Entry 8Z82 (electron microscopy, 2.40 A resolution); this record covers chains M and H of the 37 polymer chains in the assembly.

[Chain M]
Protein: Reaction center protein M chain
From: Halorhodospira halophila
UniProt: A0A2L1K3T5 (A0A2L1K3T5_HALHA); residue numbers follow UniProt; this construct covers 1-323
Sequence (323 residues; numbered 1 to 323; the number before each row is that of its first residue):
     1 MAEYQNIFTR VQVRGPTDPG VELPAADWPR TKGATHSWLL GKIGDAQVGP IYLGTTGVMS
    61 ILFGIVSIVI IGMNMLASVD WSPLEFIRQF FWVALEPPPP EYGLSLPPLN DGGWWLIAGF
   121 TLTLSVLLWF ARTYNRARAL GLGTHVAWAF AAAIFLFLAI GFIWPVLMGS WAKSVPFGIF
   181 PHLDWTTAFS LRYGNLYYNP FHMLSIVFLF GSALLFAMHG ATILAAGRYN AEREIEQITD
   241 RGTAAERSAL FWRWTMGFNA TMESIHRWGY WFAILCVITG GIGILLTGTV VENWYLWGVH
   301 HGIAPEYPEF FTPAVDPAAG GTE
Not modelled in the structure: 1, 320-323
Construct notes: conflict Ala34 (Ser in A0A2L1K3T5), Ile65 (Leu in A0A2L1K3T5), Val66 (Leu in A0A2L1K3T5), Leu84 (Ile in A0A2L1K3T5), Phe86 (Trp in A0A2L1K3T5), Val126 (Ile in A0A2L1K3T5), Phe130 (Trp in A0A2L1K3T5), Ala131 (Val in A0A2L1K3T5), Glu236 (Asp in A0A2L1K3T5)
Metal / ion sites: bacteriochlorophyll a Mg site 1 near His182 (its only coordinating residue here); bacteriochlorophyll a Mg site 2 near His202 (its only coordinating residue here); Fe ion: His219, Glu234, His266 (shared with 2 residues of chain L)
Ligand contacts:
  - bacteriochlorophyll a (BCL), molecule 1: Thr55, Met59, Leu124, Leu128
  - bacteriochlorophyll a (BCL), molecule 2: Leu62, Ile65, Val66
  - bacteriochlorophyll a (BCL), molecule 3: Ile68, Phe90, Leu122, Phe157, Ile160, Val175, Ile179, His182, Leu183, Trp185, Thr186
  - bacteriochlorophyll a (BCL), molecule 4: Ile71, Leu122, Val126, Phe150, Ala153, Ile154, Leu156, Phe157, Ile160, Phe177, Trp185, Thr186, Thr187, Phe189, Ser190, Asn195, Leu196, Tyr197, His202, Ser205, Ile206, Leu209, Phe210, Cys276, Thr279, Gly280, Gly281, Gly283, Ile284
  - bacteriochlorophyll a (BCL), molecule 5: Thr186, Tyr197, His202, Phe210
  - bacteriochlorophyll a (BCL), molecule 6: Tyr197, His202, Met203, Ile206, Val207, Phe210, Gly211, Leu214, Phe272
  - bacteriopheophytin a (BPH), molecule 1: Ser60, Ile61, Gly64, Ile65, Ile68, Ser125, Val126, Trp129, Thr133, Val146, Ala149, Phe150, Ala153, Ala273, Ile274, Val277
  - bacteriopheophytin a (BPH), molecule 2: Phe210, Ala213, Leu214, Ala217, Met218, Trp252, Thr255, Met256
  - spirilloxanthin (CRT): Ile68, Val69, Ile71, Gly72, Met73, Met75, Leu76, Phe86, Phe90, Leu106, Trp115, Leu116, Gly119, Phe120, Thr123, Phe157, Leu158, Gly161, Phe162, Trp171, Ser174, Val175, Pro176, Phe177, Gly178, Ile179, His182
  - menaquinone 8 (MQ8): Leu214, Leu215, Met218, His219, Thr222, Ala245, Ser248, Ala249, Trp252, Met256, Phe258, Asn259, Ala260, Thr261, Met262, Ile265, Trp268, Phe272
  - Ubiquinone-8 (UQ8): Phe90, Phe91, Ile179

[Chain H]
Protein: Photosynthetic reaction centre, H-chain
From: Halorhodospira halophila
UniProt: A1WXI3 (A1WXI3_HALHL); residue numbers follow UniProt; this construct covers 1-278
Sequence (278 residues; each row starts with the number of its first residue):
     1 MEGTGALTDY MNVAQMTLYA FWLFLAGLIV YLRMEDKREG YPLQAEANEN CNRTPEKKLG
    61 FPAPPSPKVF KLADGRSIQV PRAEKTDYEL NTQLRAEPTA PWDGAPLEPT GNPMVDGLGP
   121 AAWAKREDEP EVTHGGKQKI CPLRVATEFE VGMSRDVARF WPEIDPDPRG YQVLGCDGKV
   181 AGKIVDIWVD RGELRPMYLE MDLSGVGSSG DRVLLPINFA RVGYDSKVRV NAITGQQFTD
   241 VPRLREADRI SPQEEDFITG YFGGGVLYAV PGRTEPFL
Construct notes: conflict Val69 (Thr in A1WXI3), Glu97 (Ala in A1WXI3), Leu118 (Val in A1WXI3), Gly135 (Ala in A1WXI3), Lys137 (Asn in A1WXI3), Cys141 (Ala in A1WXI3), Ala158 (Arg in A1WXI3), Glu163 (Gln in A1WXI3), Ile164 (Leu in A1WXI3), Tyr171 (Asp in A1WXI3), Lys179 (Thr in A1WXI3), Gly210 (Ser in A1WXI3), Ser226 (Gly in A1WXI3), Gln236 (Lys in A1WXI3), Ala247 (Ser in A1WXI3), Phe262 (Tyr in A1WXI3)
Ligand contacts: bacteriochlorophyll a (BCL): Asp156, Val157, Phe160, Trp161, Ile164

[Chain M / chain H interface]
Residue-residue contacts - 131 pairs, chain M then chain H:
  Ala2(M) - Arg221(H)  hydrogen bond (backbone-side chain)
  Ala2(M) - Asn231(H)
  Glu3(M) - Asn218(H)
  Glu3(M) - Arg221(H)
  Glu3(M) - Asn231(H)
  Tyr4(M) - Asn218(H)
  Tyr4(M) - Arg221(H)
  Asn6(M) - Asn218(H)  hydrogen bond
  Arg10(M) - Glu163(H)  hydrogen bond (side chain-backbone)
  Arg10(M) - Ile164(H)
  Arg10(M) - Pro166(H)
  Arg10(M) - Val222(H)  hydrogen bond (side chain-backbone)
  Arg10(M) - Gly223(H)  hydrogen bond (side chain-backbone)
  Arg10(M) - Tyr224(H)
  Val11(M) - Pro168(H)
  Val11(M) - Pro196(H)
  Val11(M) - Val222(H)  hydrophobic
  Gln12(M) - Val151(H)
  Gln12(M) - Gly152(H)  hydrogen bond (backbone-backbone)
  Gln12(M) - Met153(H)
  Val13(M) - Glu150(H)
  Val13(M) - Met153(H)
  Val13(M) - Val189(H)  hydrophobic
  Val13(M) - Leu194(H)
  Val13(M) - Arg195(H)
  Val13(M) - Pro196(H)  hydrophobic
  Arg14(M) - Phe149(H)
  Arg14(M) - Glu150(H)  salt bridge
  Arg14(M) - Gly152(H)
  Arg14(M) - Met153(H)  hydrogen bond (side chain-backbone)
  Arg14(M) - Arg155(H)
  Gly15(M) - Glu148(H)
  Gly15(M) - Phe149(H)
  Pro16(M) - Glu148(H)
  His36(M) - Met153(H)
  Ser37(M) - Met153(H)
  Trp38(M) - Met153(H)  hydrophobic
  Trp38(M) - Ser154(H)
  Trp38(M) - Val157(H)
  Trp38(M) - Ile164(H)  hydrogen bond (side chain-backbone)
  Trp38(M) - Asp165(H)  hydrogen bond
  Lys42(M) - Ile164(H)  hydrogen bond (side chain-backbone)
  Asp45(M) - Leu194(H)
  Ala46(M) - Met153(H)  hydrophobic
  Pro200(M) - Leu18(H)  hydrophobic
  Phe201(M) - Thr17(H)
  Phe201(M) - Leu18(H)  hydrophobic
  Phe201(M) - Phe21(H)  hydrophobic
  Leu204(M) - Leu18(H)  hydrophobic
  Leu204(M) - Phe21(H)  hydrophobic
  Leu204(M) - Trp22(H)  hydrophobic
  Phe208(M) - Phe21(H)  hydrophobic
  Phe208(M) - Leu25(H)  hydrophobic
  Gly227(M) - Asn218(H)  hydrogen bond (backbone-side chain)
  Arg228(M) - Asn218(H)
  Arg228(M) - Phe219(H)
  Arg228(M) - Thr259(H)
  Arg228(M) - Val266(H)
  Tyr229(M) - Thr259(H)
  Tyr229(M) - Gly263(H)
  Asn230(M) - Tyr198(H)  hydrogen bond
  Asn230(M) - Glu255(H)
  Asn230(M) - Thr259(H)
  Glu232(M) - Arg195(H)  salt bridge
  Arg233(M) - Lys139(H)
  Arg233(M) - Asp190(H)  salt bridge
  Arg233(M) - Glu193(H)
  Arg233(M) - Met197(H)
  Arg233(M) - Glu255(H)  salt bridge
  Glu236(M) - Arg126(H)  salt bridge
  Glu236(M) - Glu131(H)
  Gln237(M) - Arg126(H)
  Ile238(M) - Glu39(H)
  Ile238(M) - Phe70(H)  hydrophobic
  Thr239(M) - Arg82(H)  hydrogen bond (backbone-side chain)
  Asp240(M) - Arg82(H)  salt bridge
  Asp240(M) - Lys85(H)  salt bridge
  Asp240(M) - Arg126(H)  salt bridge
  Asp240(M) - Glu127(H)
  Asp240(M) - Pro252(H)
  Arg241(M) - Glu39(H)  salt bridge
  Arg241(M) - Lys85(H)  hydrogen bond (backbone-side chain)
  Arg241(M) - Ala124(H)
  Gly242(M) - Ala124(H)
  Gly242(M) - Arg126(H)
  Gly242(M) - Asp256(H)
  Thr243(M) - Ala122(H)  hydrogen bond (side chain-backbone)
  Thr243(M) - Ala124(H)
  Thr243(M) - Asp256(H)  hydrogen bond (backbone-side chain)
  Glu246(M) - Ala124(H)
  Arg247(M) - Pro120(H)  hydrogen bond (side chain-backbone)
  Arg247(M) - Ala122(H)  hydrogen bond (side chain-backbone)
  Arg253(M) - Tyr41(H)  hydrogen bond
  Arg253(M) - Leu43(H)
  Phe258(M) - Arg33(H)
  Asn259(M) - Arg33(H)  hydrogen bond (backbone-side chain)
  Asn259(M) - Asp36(H)
  Ala260(M) - Asp36(H)
  Thr261(M) - Glu35(H)
  Thr261(M) - Asp36(H)
  Thr261(M) - Glu39(H)
  Glu263(M) - Lys68(H)  salt bridge
  Glu263(M) - Phe70(H)
  Ser264(M) - Leu32(H)  hydrogen bond (side chain-backbone)
  Ser264(M) - Glu35(H)  hydrogen bond (side chain-backbone)
  Ser264(M) - Asp36(H)  hydrogen bond
  Arg267(M) - Tyr31(H)  hydrogen bond
  Arg267(M) - Leu32(H)
  Arg267(M) - Glu35(H)
  Trp268(M) - Ile29(H)  hydrophobic
  Trp268(M) - Leu32(H)
  Trp268(M) - Asp36(H)  hydrogen bond
  Trp271(M) - Phe24(H)  hydrophobic
  Trp271(M) - Leu28(H)  hydrophobic
  Leu275(M) - Phe24(H)  hydrophobic
  Leu275(M) - Leu28(H)  hydrophobic
  Thr279(M) - Phe21(H)
  Ile282(M) - Thr17(H)
  Leu286(M) - Ala14(H)  hydrophobic
  Thr289(M) - Thr4(H)  hydrogen bond (backbone-side chain)
  Val290(M) - Thr4(H)
  Val290(M) - Gly5(H)
  Val291(M) - Ala14(H)  hydrophobic
  Trp294(M) - Ala14(H)  hydrophobic
  Trp297(M) - Asn12(H)  hydrogen bond
  His300(M) - Met1(H)  hydrogen bond
  His300(M) - Tyr10(H)  hydrogen bond (side chain-backbone)
  His300(M) - Asn12(H)
  His301(M) - Tyr10(H)
  His301(M) - Asn12(H)  hydrogen bond
  His301(M) - Gln15(H)
Other interface residues (no listed pair), chain M (59 interface residues in all): Thr9
Other interface residues (no listed pair), chain H (85 interface residues in all): Asp9, Val13, Arg38, Leu72, Ile78, Val80, Glu89, Gly119, Ala121, Trp123, Lys125, Ile140, Leu143, Ile217, Ala220, Gly260

[In short]
The interface between chain M and chain H involves 59 residues on one side and 85 on the other, with 30
hydrogen bonds and 10 salt bridges. Polar contacts include Arg14(M)-Glu150(H), Glu232(M)-Arg195(H) and
Arg233(M)-Asp190(H).
Chain M is Reaction center protein M chain and chain H is Photosynthetic reaction centre, H-chain, both from
Halorhodospira halophila; the structure, Photosynthetic LH1-RC-HiPIP complex from the purple bacterium
Halorhodospira halophila, was determined by electron microscopy (same publication as 8Z83).
